PDB entry 6HV4 | X-ray diffraction, 3.00 A resolution | chains A and B of the 28 polymer chains in the assembly

== Chain A ==
Molecule: Proteasome subunit alpha type-2
Source organism: Saccharomyces cerevisiae (strain ATCC 204508 / S288c)
Notes: EC 3.4.25.1
Reference sequence: P23639 (PSA2_YEAST); residues 1-250 here = UniProt positions 1-250
Sequence (250 residues; each row starts with the number of its first residue):
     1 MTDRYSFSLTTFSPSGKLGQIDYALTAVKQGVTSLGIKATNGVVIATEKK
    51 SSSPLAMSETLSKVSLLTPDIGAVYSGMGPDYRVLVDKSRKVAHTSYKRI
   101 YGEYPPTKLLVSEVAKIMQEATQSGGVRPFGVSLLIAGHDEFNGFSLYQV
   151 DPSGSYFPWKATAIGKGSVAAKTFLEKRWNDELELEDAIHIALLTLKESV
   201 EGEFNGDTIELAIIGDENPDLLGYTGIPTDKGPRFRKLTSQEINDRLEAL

== Chain B ==
Molecule: Proteasome subunit alpha type-3
Source organism: Saccharomyces cerevisiae (strain ATCC 204508 / S288c)
Notes: EC 3.4.25.1
Reference sequence: P23638 (PSA3_YEAST); residues 0-257 here correspond to UniProt positions 1-258 (UniProt number = residue number + 1)
Sequence (258 residues; numbered 0 to 257; the number before each row is that of its first residue; numbering starts at 0):
     0 MGSRRYDSRTTIFSPEGRLYQVEYALESISHAGTAIGIMASDGIVLAAER
    50 KVTSTLLEQDTSTEKLYKLNDKIAVAVAGLTADAEILINTARIHAQNYLK
   100 TYNEDIPVEILVRRLSDIKQGYTQHGGLRPFGVSFIYAGYDDRYGYQLYT
   150 SNPSGNYTGWKAISVGANTSAAQTLLQMDYKDDMKVDDAIELALKTLSKT
   200 TDSSALTYDRLEFATIRKGANDGEVYQKIFKPQEIKDILVKTGITKKDED
   250 EEADEDMK
Disordered / not traced: 0, 245-257

== Chain A / chain B interface ==
Contacting residue pairs (66):
  R4(A) - S2(B)  hydrogen bond (backbone-side chain)
  Y5(A) - S2(B)
  Y5(A) - Y5(B)
  S6(A) - G125(B)
  S6(A) - L127(B)
  F7(A) - S2(B)
  F7(A) - Y5(B)
  F7(A) - D6(B)
  F7(A) - G126(B)
  S8(A) - G126(B)  hydrogen bond (backbone-backbone)
  S8(A) - L127(B)
  S8(A) - R128(B)  hydrogen bond (side chain-backbone)
  T10(A) - R128(B)
  T11(A) - S7(B)
  T11(A) - T9(B)
  T11(A) - Q20(B)
  F12(A) - Q20(B)
  F12(A) - Y23(B)
  F12(A) - A24(B)  hydrophobic
  F12(A) - S27(B)
  F12(A) - L79(B)  hydrophobic
  F12(A) - R128(B)
  F12(A) - P129(B)
  F12(A) - G131(B)
  S13(A) - Y23(B)
  P14(A) - Y23(B)  hydrophobic
  P14(A) - E26(B)
  S15(A) - E26(B)
  S15(A) - H30(B)
  G16(A) - Y23(B)
  G16(A) - S27(B)  hydrogen bond (backbone-side chain)
  L18(A) - L79(B)  hydrophobic
  L18(A) - R128(B)
  K38(A) - E57(B)  salt bridge
  S112(A) - E84(B)
  K116(A) - I85(B)
  Q119(A) - A81(B)
  Q119(A) - D82(B)  hydrogen bond
  Q119(A) - I85(B)
  Q119(A) - R128(B)
  T122(A) - R128(B)  hydrogen bond (backbone-side chain)
  Q123(A) - Y121(B)
  Q123(A) - L127(B)
  Q123(A) - R128(B)  hydrogen bond (side chain-backbone)
  Q123(A) - F130(B)
  G125(A) - L127(B)
  S153(A) - A81(B)
  G154(A) - A81(B)
  S155(A) - A81(B)
  Y156(A) - E84(B)  hydrogen bond
  F157(A) - L56(B)  hydrophobic
  P158(A) - L56(B)
  P158(A) - E57(B)  hydrogen bond (backbone-backbone)
  P158(A) - T60(B)
  P158(A) - S61(B)
  W159(A) - S53(B)
  W159(A) - L55(B)
  W159(A) - L56(B)
  K160(A) - T54(B)
  K160(A) - L55(B)  hydrogen bond (backbone-backbone)
  K160(A) - E57(B)
  A161(A) - L55(B)
  K172(A) - L55(B)
  L175(A) - L55(B)  hydrophobic
  E176(A) - T54(B)
  E176(A) - L55(B)
Interface residues without a listed pair, chain A (35 interface residues in all): S124, Y148, W179
Interface residues without a listed pair, chain B (32 interface residues in all): T80

== Overview ==
35 residues of chain A face 32 of chain B across their interface; the contacts include 10 hydrogen bonds and 1
salt bridge. Among the polar pairs are K38(A)-E57(B), R4(A)-S2(B) and S8(A)-R128(B).
Chain A is Proteasome subunit alpha type-2 and chain B is Proteasome subunit alpha type-3, both from
Saccharomyces cerevisiae (strain ATCC 204508 / S288c); the structure, Yeast 20S proteasome with human beta2i
(1-53) in complex with ONX 0914, was determined by X-ray diffraction (same publication as 6HTB, 6HTC, 6HTD,
6HTP, 6HTR, 6HUB and 30 further entries).
